PDB entry 2VAE | X-ray diffraction, 1.64 A resolution | chains A and C of the 4 polymer chains in the assembly

# Chain A (and C)
Name: Red fluorescent protein
From: Discosoma sp
Notes: chain C of this document is another copy of the same molecule, construct and numbering; everything in this record applies to it too
Chain sequence (223 residues; numbered 1 to 225; 2 numbers in that range are skipped by the numbering (no residue carries them; nothing is unmodelled there); the number before each row is that of its first residue):
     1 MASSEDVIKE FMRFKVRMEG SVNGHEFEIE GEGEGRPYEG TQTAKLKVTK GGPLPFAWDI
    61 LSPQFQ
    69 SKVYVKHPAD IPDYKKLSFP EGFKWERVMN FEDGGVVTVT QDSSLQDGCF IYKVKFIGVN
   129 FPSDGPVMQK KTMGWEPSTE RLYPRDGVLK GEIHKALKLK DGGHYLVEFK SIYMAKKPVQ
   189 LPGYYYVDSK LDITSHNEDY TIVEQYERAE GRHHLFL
Not modelled in the structure: 1-6
Modified / non-standard residues: Gln-66 ([2-(3-carbamoyl-1-imino-propyl)-4-(4-hydroxy-benzylidene)-5-oxo-4,5-dihydro-imidazol-1-yl]-acetic acid; CRQ)
Glycans and other covalent adducts: covalent link Gln-66/Ser-69
Reported in the primary citation:
  - conformationally variable residues (side-chain flip): Thr-41 to Thr-43, Gln-66, Ser-69, Tyr-72, Leu-199, Glu-215
  - contacts within the chain: Gln-42/Ser-69 (backbone contact), Lys-70/Glu-215 (hydrogen bond), Gln-66/Glu-215 (hydrogen bond)

# Interface between chain A and chain C
Residue-residue contacts (43; chain A residue first):
  Ser-21(A) with Glu-94(C); Thr-108(C)
  Asn-23(A) with Glu-94(C); Met-182(C)
  Gly-24(A) with Lys-92(C); Glu-94(C), hydrogen bond (backbone-side chain)
  Glu-26(A) with Lys-123(C), salt bridge
  Lys-92(A) with Gly-24(C), hydrogen bond (side chain-backbone)
  Glu-94(A) with Asn-23(C); Gly-24(C), hydrogen bond (side chain-backbone); Gly-126(C); Val-127(C)
  Arg-95(A) with Val-127(C)
  Val-96(A) with Val-104(C), hydrophobic; Val-127(C), hydrophobic
  Val-104(A) with Val-96(C), hydrophobic; Thr-106(C)
  Thr-106(A) with Val-104(C); Thr-106(C), hydrogen bond; Ile-125(C), hydrogen bond (side chain-backbone)
  Val-107(A) with Val-127(C)
  Thr-108(A) with Ser-21(C)
  Lys-123(A) with Glu-26(C), salt bridge; Ile-125(C)
  Phe-124(A) with Ile-125(C)
  Ile-125(A) with Thr-106(C), hydrogen bond (backbone-side chain); Lys-123(C); Phe-124(C); Ile-125(C), hydrophobic
  Gly-126(A) with Glu-94(C)
  Val-127(A) with Glu-94(C); Arg-95(C); Val-96(C), hydrophobic; Val-107(C)
  Asn-128(A) with Lys-158(C), hydrogen bond; Ile-180(C)
  Pro-130(A) with Asp-154(C)
  Ser-131(A) with Asp-154(C), hydrogen bond
  Asp-154(A) with Pro-130(C); Ser-131(C), hydrogen bond
  Lys-158(A) with Asn-128(C), hydrogen bond
  Ile-180(A) with Asn-128(C)
  Met-182(A) with Asn-23(C)
Also at the interface, not in a pair above, chain A (25 interface residues in all): Phe-129
Also at the interface, not in a pair above, chain C (25 interface residues in all): Phe-129

# Summary
Chain A and chain C each contribute 25 residues to their interface; the contacts include 10 hydrogen bonds and
2 salt bridges. Polar pairs include Glu-26(A)/Lys-123(C), Gly-24(A)/Glu-94(C) and Lys-92(A)/Gly-24(C). The
paper reports conformational variability at Thr-41(A), Gln-66(A) and Ser-69(A) among others; contacts within
the chain involving Gln-42(A), Ser-69(A) and Glu-215(A) among others.
Chain A and chain C are both Red fluorescent protein (Discosoma sp); the structure, Fast maturing red
fluorescent protein, DsRed.T4, was determined by X-ray diffraction, deposited together with 2VAD.
